PDB entry 7OQE | electron microscopy, 5.90 A resolution (low resolution: residue-level contacts below are approximate; hydrogen-bond / salt-bridge calls are withheld) | chains p and 2 of the 39 polymer chains in the assembly

Chain p:
Name: Pre-mRNA-processing ATP-dependent RNA helicase PRP5
Organism: Saccharomyces cerevisiae
Reference sequence: P21372 (PRP5_YEAST); residues 1-849 here = UniProt positions 1-849
Chain sequence (849 residues; numbered 1 to 849; the number before each row is that of its first residue):
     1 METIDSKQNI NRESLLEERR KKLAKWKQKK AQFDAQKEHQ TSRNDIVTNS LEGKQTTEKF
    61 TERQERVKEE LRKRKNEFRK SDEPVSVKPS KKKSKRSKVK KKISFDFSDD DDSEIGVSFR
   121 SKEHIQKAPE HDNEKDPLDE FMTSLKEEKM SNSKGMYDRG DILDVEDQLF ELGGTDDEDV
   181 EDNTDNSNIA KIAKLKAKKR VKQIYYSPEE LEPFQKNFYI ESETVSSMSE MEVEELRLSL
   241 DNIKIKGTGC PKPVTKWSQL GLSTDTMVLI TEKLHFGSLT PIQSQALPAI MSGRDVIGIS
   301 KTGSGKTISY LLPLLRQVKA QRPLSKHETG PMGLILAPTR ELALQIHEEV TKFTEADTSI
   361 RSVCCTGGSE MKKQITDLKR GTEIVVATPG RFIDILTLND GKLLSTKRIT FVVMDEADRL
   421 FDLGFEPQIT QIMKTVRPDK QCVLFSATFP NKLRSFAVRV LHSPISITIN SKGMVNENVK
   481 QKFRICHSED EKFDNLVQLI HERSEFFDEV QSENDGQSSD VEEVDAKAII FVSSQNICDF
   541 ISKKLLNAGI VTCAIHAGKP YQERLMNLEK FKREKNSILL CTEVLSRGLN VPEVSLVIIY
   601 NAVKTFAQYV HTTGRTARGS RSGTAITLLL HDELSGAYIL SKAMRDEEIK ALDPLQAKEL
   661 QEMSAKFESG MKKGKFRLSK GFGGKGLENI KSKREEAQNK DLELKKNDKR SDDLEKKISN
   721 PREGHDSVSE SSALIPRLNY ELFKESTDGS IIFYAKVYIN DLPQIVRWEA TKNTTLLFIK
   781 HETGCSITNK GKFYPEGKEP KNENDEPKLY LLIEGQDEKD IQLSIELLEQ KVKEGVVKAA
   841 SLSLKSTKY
Disordered / not traced: 1-209, 272, 508-524, 672-849

Chain 2:
Molecule: U2 snRNA
Organism: Saccharomyces cerevisiae
Sequence (1175 nucleotides; row label = number of the first residue in the row):
     1 ACGAAUCUCU UUGCCUUUUG GCUUAGAUCA AGUGUAGUAU CUGUUCUUUU CAGUGUAACA
    61 ACUGAAAUGA CCUCAAUGAG GCUCAUUACC UUUUAAUUUG UUACAAUACA CAUUUUUUGG
   121 CACCCAAAAU AAUAAAAUGG ACGGGAAGAG ACUUUUUAAG CAAGUUGUUU UCCGCUAAUG
   181 UCAGGUCUCA CUACUUUUUG CUGCUAUUUU UCUUCGCUCA UGGUUUCUUC AUAAGGCGUU
   241 UUUAUGAUGG UUUUUCGAAA UUGGUUUUUG AGACGACGGU UGCUCAAGGU UAUUGUUUUU
   301 GUUUUCUUCU GGUUGUUUUC UAUUUUCUUU UUUUUAGCUU UCUGUUUCUC CCUUAGUUUG
   361 GCUUUUUGCU UCAUACUCUU CCCUGUCUUU CCGAGCCGUU UAUGUCCAAC GCGGGAUUUG
   421 GUUUUUCUUU AUCGAUGGGA AGAAAUGGUG CUAUAGUAGG UUGGGAGAUA AUAUUUAUGG
   481 UAUGGGGUGC UAGUGCGGAU GGGGCGCUCU UAUUGUUGAU UUCUUCGCUC GUCUUCUUUU
   541 UCUGGUGGCG CUGCAAGAGG AAGUUUUUCG ACUUUGUUAU GAUUUUUGGU UUGCAAGGAA
   601 AGGUGUCUUA CGAUUCUUUU UUUGAUGUAA UAGGAUAAGC UUGCUUAUCC CCCAAGUAUC
   661 GGCCAAAGUU GUUGAUUUUC CUUUUGAAGU GUCCUCGGUU UGAGGGGGUG UAGGGUGGGG
   721 UUGGUCUACA AUAAGAGUGU UCCAUUGUUA ACGUGCUGGC GUCUUUUACU AUAUUUUUUU
   781 UCCCAGUUUA UUUUGUGCUU AUUUUCUCAU UGAGGAGAAG GAGCUCUUCU CGCAGGAUAU
   841 AAAUGGAGGU UUGCUAAAGG GGAGGAGAUG UGUUUGUGAG AAUACUGCUG AGAGAGUUCU
   901 GGAAGAGAAA AAAAGGAGGC AAUGGAAGGC GUUUGCUGGG AAAAGAGAAG AGCCAUGACU
   961 GCAUCUGUUG UUUCAAGGCC AGUUUUAUUA ACCGCCUAUG UCAUAGAGGC GUUUUUUUUG
  1021 GAGGGAUUUG AAGAAUGCCG GCGGCAUCAA GAAACGGACU UGAUGGUUGA CGCCUGUUUU
  1081 UAAAGUUAGA GACGUCGCGA CCCUCGCACU UGUGGAGUCG UUCUUGACUU UUACUUUGGU
  1141 CGCUUGAUGU UUCUCUCGUC UUCCCGUUCG CUCUU
Disordered / not traced: 1-31, 75-77, 87-107, 123-138, 151-1088, 1109-1114, 1131-1137, 1155-1158, 1170-1175

How chain p and chain 2 interact:
Pairs across the interface (12; chain p residue first):
  Gly-368(p) / C46(2)
  Ser-369(p) / C46(2)
  Ser-369(p) / U47(2)
  Met-371(p) / U47(2)
  Met-371(p) / U48(2)
  Lys-372(p) / U48(2)
  Lys-372(p) / U49(2)
  Ile-375(p) / U48(2)
  Thr-376(p) / U49(2)
  Lys-379(p) / U68(2)
  Leu-398(p) / U48(2)
  Asn-399(p) / U48(2)
Also at the interface, not in a pair above, chain p (11 interface residues in all): Glu-370, Arg-380
Also at the interface, not in a pair above, chain 2 (6 interface residues in all): U45

Summary:
11 residues of chain p and 6 residues of chain 2 are in contact.
Here chain p is Pre-mRNA-processing ATP-dependent RNA helicase PRP5 and chain 2 is U2 snRNA, both from
Saccharomyces cerevisiae. Entry 7OQE (Saccharomyces cerevisiae spliceosomal pre-A complex (delta BS-A ACT1))
was determined by electron microscopy together with 7OQB and 7OQC from the same study.
